Entry 2O6D (X-ray diffraction, 1.86 A resolution); this record covers chains A and B.

== Chain A (and B) ==
Name: 34 kDa membrane antigen
Source organism: Treponema pallidum
Notes: chain B of this document is another copy of the same molecule, construct and numbering; everything in this record applies to it too
UniProt: P19478 (TA34_TREPA); residues -3 to 185 here correspond to UniProt positions 16-204 (UniProt number = residue number + 19)
Chain sequence (189 residues; each row starts with the number of its first residue; numbers below 1 keep their minus sign (Gly-3 is residue -3)):
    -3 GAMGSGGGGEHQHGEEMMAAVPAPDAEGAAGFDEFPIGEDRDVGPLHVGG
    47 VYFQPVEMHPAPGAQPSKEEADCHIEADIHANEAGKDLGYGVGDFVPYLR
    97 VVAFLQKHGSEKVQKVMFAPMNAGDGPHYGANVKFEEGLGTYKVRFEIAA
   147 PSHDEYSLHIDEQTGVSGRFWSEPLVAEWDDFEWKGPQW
Disordered / not traced: -3 to 27 (chain B: -3 to 28)
Construct notes: engineered mutation Gly-3 (Val16 in P19478), Ala-2 (Phe17 in P19478), Met-1 (Ser18 in P19478), Gly0 (Ala19 in P19478), Ser1 (Cys20 in P19478)
Ion coordination: Zn2+ site 1: His70, Met117, His124 (shared with His155(B) of chain B); Zn2+ site 2: His155 (shared with His70(B), Met117(B), His124(B) of chain B)

== How chain A and chain B interact ==
Residue-residue contacts (89):
  Phe28(A) with Gln159(B); Thr160(B)
  Gln50(A) with Gln159(B)
  Val52(A) with His155(B); Asp157(B); Thr160(B)
  Glu53(A) with Leu154(B); His155(B); Ile156(B), hydrogen bond (backbone-backbone); Asp157(B), hydrogen bond (backbone-side chain)
  Met54(A) with Leu154(B)
  His55(A) with Ser153(B); Leu154(B), hydrogen bond (backbone-backbone); Ile156(B)
  Pro56(A) with His149(B); Tyr152(B); Ser153(B), hydrogen bond (backbone-side chain)
  Pro58(A) with Ser153(B)
  His70(A) with His155(B)
  Leu84(A) with Asn118(B), hydrogen bond (backbone-side chain)
  Gly85(A) with Asn118(B); Ala119(B); Gly122(B), hydrogen bond (backbone-backbone); Pro123(B)
  Tyr86(A) with Asn118(B)
  Pro93(A) with Pro93(B), hydrophobic; Tyr94(B)
  Tyr94(A) with Pro93(B); Tyr94(B), hydrogen bond (backbone-side chain); Pro116(B); Tyr125(B)
  Pro116(A) with Tyr94(B); Glu151(B); Tyr152(B); Ser153(B), hydrogen bond (backbone-backbone)
  Met117(A) with Tyr152(B); Ser153(B); His155(B), hydrogen bond
  Asn118(A) with Leu84(B), hydrogen bond (side chain-backbone); Tyr86(B); Tyr152(B), hydrogen bond; Ser153(B), hydrogen bond (backbone-backbone); Leu154(B); His155(B), hydrogen bond (backbone-backbone)
  Ala119(A) with Gly85(B); His155(B); Thr160(B); Val162(B)
  Gly120(A) with Thr160(B), hydrogen bond (backbone-backbone); Val162(B)
  Gly122(A) with Gly85(B), hydrogen bond (backbone-backbone)
  Pro123(A) with Tyr152(B)
  His124(A) with His155(B)
  Tyr125(A) with Tyr94(B)
  His149(A) with Pro56(B)
  Glu151(A) with Pro116(B)
  Tyr152(A) with Pro56(B); Pro116(B); Met117(B); Asn118(B), hydrogen bond; Pro123(B)
  Ser153(A) with His55(B); Pro56(B), hydrogen bond (side chain-backbone); Pro58(B); Pro116(B), hydrogen bond (backbone-backbone); Met117(B); Asn118(B), hydrogen bond (backbone-backbone)
  Leu154(A) with Glu53(B); Met54(B); His55(B), hydrogen bond (backbone-backbone); Asn118(B)
  His155(A) with Val52(B); Glu53(B); His70(B); Glu72(B); Met117(B), hydrogen bond; Asn118(B), hydrogen bond (backbone-backbone); Ala119(B); His124(B), hydrogen bond
  Ile156(A) with Glu53(B), hydrogen bond (backbone-backbone)
  Asp157(A) with Val52(B); Glu53(B), hydrogen bond (side chain-backbone); Lys64(B)
  Gln159(A) with Gln50(B)
  Thr160(A) with Val52(B); Ala119(B); Gly120(B), hydrogen bond (backbone-backbone)
  Val162(A) with Ala119(B); Gly120(B)
Interface residues without a listed pair, chain A (39 interface residues in all): Phe49, Lys64, Leu95, Asp121, Gly161
Interface residues without a listed pair, chain B (39 interface residues in all): Phe49, Phe91, Leu95, Arg165

== In short ==
Chain A and chain B each contribute 39 residues to their interface; the contacts include 26 hydrogen bonds.
Polar contacts include Glu53(A)-Asp157(B), Pro56(A)-Ser153(B) and Leu84(A)-Asn118(B). The Zn2+ site 1 is built
by His70(A), Met117(A) and His124(A).
Chain A and chain B are both 34 kDa membrane antigen (Treponema pallidum); the structure, Structure of native
rTp34 from Treponema pallidum, was determined by X-ray diffraction, deposited together with 2O6C, 2O6E and
2O6F.
